Entry 7UUS (electron microscopy, 8.00 A resolution (low resolution: residue-level contacts below are approximate; hydrogen-bond / salt-bridge calls are withheld)); this record covers chains D and Q of the 20 polymer chains in the assembly.

[Chain D]
Name: Hydrogenase-2, small subunit
From: Mycolicibacterium smegmatis MC2 155
Notes: EC 1.12.99.6
UniProtKB: I7G634 (I7G634_MYCS2); numbering as in UniProt (aligned over 2-323)
Chain sequence (369 residues; each row starts with the number of its first residue; numbers below 1 keep their minus sign (Met-45 is residue -45)):
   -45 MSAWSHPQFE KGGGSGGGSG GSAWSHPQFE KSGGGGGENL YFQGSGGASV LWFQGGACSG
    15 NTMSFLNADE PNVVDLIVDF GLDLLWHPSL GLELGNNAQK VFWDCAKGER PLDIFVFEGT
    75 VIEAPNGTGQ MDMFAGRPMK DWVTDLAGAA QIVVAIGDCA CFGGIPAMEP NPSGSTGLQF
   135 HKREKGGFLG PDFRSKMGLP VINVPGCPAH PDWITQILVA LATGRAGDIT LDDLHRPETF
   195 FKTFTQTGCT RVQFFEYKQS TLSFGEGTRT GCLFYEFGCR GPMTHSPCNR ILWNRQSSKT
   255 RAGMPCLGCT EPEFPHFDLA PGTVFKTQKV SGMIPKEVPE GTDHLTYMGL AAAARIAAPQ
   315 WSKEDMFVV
Unresolved in the structure: -45 to 1
Differences from the reference sequence: initiating methionine (-45); expression tag (-44 to 1)
Ion coordination: 3Fe-4S cluster Fe site 1: Cys12, Cys113, Cys161; 3Fe-4S cluster Fe site 2: Cys203, Cys226, Cys233; 3Fe-4S cluster Fe site 3: Cys242, Cys260, Cys263
Residues lining bound ligands:
  - 3Fe-4S cluster (F3S), molecule 1: Ala11, Cys12, Ser13, Gly14, Asn15, Glu72, Gly73, Gly111, Asp112, Cys113, Gly160, Cys161, Pro162
  - 3Fe-4S cluster (F3S), molecule 2: Trp167, Thr199, Thr238, Ser240, Cys242, Trp247, Lys253, Thr254, Cys260, Leu261, Gly262, Cys263, Thr264
  - 3Fe-4S cluster (F3S), molecule 3: Thr199, Gln200, Cys203, Arg205, Val206, Phe209, Cys226, Leu227, Phe228, Cys233, Gly235, Pro236, Thr254
  - menaquinone-9 (MQ9): Phe208, Phe209, Lys212, Gln213, Ser214, Cys226, Phe228, Tyr229, Met287, Pro289, Tyr301, Met302, Ala305, Ala306, Arg309

[Chain Q]
Name: [NiFe]-Hydrogenase Huc Membrane Associated Subunit
From: Mycolicibacterium smegmatis MC2 155
UniProtKB: A0QUM5 (A0QUM5_MYCS2); residues 2-189 here = UniProt positions 2-189
Chain sequence (188 residues; row label = number of the first residue in the row):
     2 ASNGHSAGQN AIDELPDISP VDGIRRRLDD PQVAEALNSL LDHADLLAVL VKGLDGFVRR
    62 GDDIANNLTS AIGELKALNA ADTPIPALAA LKDVDLAGLA NSLATLSGGL VKATPALNAV
   122 LDSLTDQRGA EVLSALGDAL VAARTSAPPA PRGVRGMWKT LRAAAKDPDV GRGVSYLIEV
   182 ARVFGSKV
Unresolved in the structure: 2-19
Residues lining bound ligands:
  - menaquinone-9 (MQ9), molecule 1: Gly62, Asp63, Ala66
  - menaquinone-9 (MQ9), molecule 2: Ala72, Ile73, Leu76

[Interface between chain D and chain Q]
Pairs across the interface - 15 pairs, chain D then chain Q:
  Ser285(D) - Leu79(Q)
  Gly286(D) - Leu79(Q)
  Met287(D) - Glu75(Q)
  Met287(D) - Leu79(Q)
  Arg309(D) - Asn68(Q)
  Arg309(D) - Ser71(Q)
  Arg309(D) - Glu75(Q)
  Ile310(D) - Ile65(Q)
  Ile310(D) - Asn68(Q)
  Ile310(D) - Leu69(Q)
  Ala311(D) - Arg61(Q)
  Ala312(D) - Arg61(Q)
  Ala312(D) - Asn68(Q)
  Gln314(D) - Asp64(Q)
  Lys317(D) - Asn68(Q)
Also at the interface, not in a pair above, chain D (10 interface residues in all): Pro313

[Summary]
10 residues of chain D face 8 of chain Q across their interface. One menaquinone-9 molecule is bound between
chain D and chain Q. Bound to chain D: 3 copies of 3Fe-4S cluster. Chain Q binds menaquinone-9.
Chain D is Hydrogenase-2, small subunit and chain Q is [NiFe]-Hydrogenase Huc Membrane Associated Subunit,
both from Mycolicibacterium smegmatis MC2 155; the structure, The CryoEM structure of the [NiFe]-hydrogenase
Huc from Mycobacterium smegmatis - Full complex focused refinement of ..., was determined by electron
microscopy together with 7UTD, 7UUR and 8DQV from the same study.
